7K5C - chains D and I of the 12 polymer chains in the assembly; structure by electron microscopy, 2.70 A resolution.

# Chain D
Molecule: Peptidoglycan transglycosylase gp16
Source organism: Escherichia phage T7
Notes: EC 4.2.2.-
UniProt: P03726 (EXLYS_BPT7); numbering as in UniProt (aligned over 1-1318)
Amino-acid sequence (1318 residues; each row starts with the number of its first residue):
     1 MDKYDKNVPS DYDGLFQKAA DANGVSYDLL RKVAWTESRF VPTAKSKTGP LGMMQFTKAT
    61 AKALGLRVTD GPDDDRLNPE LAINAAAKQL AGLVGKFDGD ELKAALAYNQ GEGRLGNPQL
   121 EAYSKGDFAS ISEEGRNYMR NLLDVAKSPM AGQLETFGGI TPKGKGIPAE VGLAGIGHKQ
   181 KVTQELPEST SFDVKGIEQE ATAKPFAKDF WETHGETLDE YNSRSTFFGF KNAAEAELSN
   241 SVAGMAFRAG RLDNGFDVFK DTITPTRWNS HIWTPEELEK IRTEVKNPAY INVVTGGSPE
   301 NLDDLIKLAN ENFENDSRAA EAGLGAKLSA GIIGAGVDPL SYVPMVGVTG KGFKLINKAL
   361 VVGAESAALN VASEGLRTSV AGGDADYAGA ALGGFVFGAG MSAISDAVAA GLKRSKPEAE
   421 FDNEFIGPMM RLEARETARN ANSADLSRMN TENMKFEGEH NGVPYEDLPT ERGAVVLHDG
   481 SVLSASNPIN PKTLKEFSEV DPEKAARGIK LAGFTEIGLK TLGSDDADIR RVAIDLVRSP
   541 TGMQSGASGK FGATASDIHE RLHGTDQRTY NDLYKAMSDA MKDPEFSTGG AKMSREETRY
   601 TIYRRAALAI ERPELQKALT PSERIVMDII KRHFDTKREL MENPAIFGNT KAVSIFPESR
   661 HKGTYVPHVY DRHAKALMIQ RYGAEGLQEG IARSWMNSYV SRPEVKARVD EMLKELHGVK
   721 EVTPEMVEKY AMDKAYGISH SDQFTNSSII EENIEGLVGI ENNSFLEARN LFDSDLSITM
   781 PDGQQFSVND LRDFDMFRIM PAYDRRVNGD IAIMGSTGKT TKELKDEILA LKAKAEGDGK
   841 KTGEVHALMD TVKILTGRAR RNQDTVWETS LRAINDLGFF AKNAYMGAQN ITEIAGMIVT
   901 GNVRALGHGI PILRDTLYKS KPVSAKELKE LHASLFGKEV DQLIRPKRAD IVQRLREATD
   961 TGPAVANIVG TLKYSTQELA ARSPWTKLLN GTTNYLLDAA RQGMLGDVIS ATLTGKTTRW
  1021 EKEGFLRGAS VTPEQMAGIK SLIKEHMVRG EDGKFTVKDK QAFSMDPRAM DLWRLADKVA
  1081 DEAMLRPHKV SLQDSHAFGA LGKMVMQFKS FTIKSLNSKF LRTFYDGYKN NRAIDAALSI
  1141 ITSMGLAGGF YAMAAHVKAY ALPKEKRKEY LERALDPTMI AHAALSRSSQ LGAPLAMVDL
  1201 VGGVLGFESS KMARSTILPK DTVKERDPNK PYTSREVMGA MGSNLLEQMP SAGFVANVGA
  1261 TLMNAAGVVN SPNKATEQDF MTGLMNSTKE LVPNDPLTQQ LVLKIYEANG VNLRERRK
Not modelled in the structure: 229-1318
Swiss-Prot annotation at these positions:
  - region: Arg1314 to Lys1318 (Essential for viral DNA translocation)
  - active site: Glu37
From the paper describing this entry:
  - catalytic residues: Glu37 (proposed by the authors, not directly observed)

# Chain I
Molecule: Internal virion protein gp15
Source organism: Escherichia phage T7
UniProt: P03725 (GP15_BPT7); numbering as in UniProt (aligned over 1-747)
Amino-acid sequence (747 residues; each row starts with the number of its first residue):
     1 MSKIESALQA AQPGLSRLRG GAGGMGYRAA TTQAEQPRSS LLDTIGRFAK AGADMYTAKE
    61 QRARDLADER SNEIIRKLTP EQRREALNNG TLLYQDDPYA MEALRVKTGR NAAYLVDDDV
   121 MQKIKEGVFR TREEMEEYRH SRLQEGAKVY AEQFGIDPED VDYQRGFNGD ITERNISLYG
   181 AHDNFLSQQA QKGAIMNSRV ELNGVLQDPD MLRRPDSADF FEKYIDNGLV TGAIPSDAQA
   241 TQLISQAFSD ASSRAGGADF LMRVGDKKVT LNGATTTYRE LIGEEQWNAL MVTAQRSQFE
   301 TDAKLNEQYR LKINSALNQE DPRTAWEMLQ GIKAELDKVQ PDEQMTPQRE WLISAQEQVQ
   361 NQMNAWTKAQ AKALDDSMKS MNKLDVIDKQ FQKRINGEWV STDFKDMPVN ENTGEFKHSD
   421 MVNYANKKLA EIDSMDIPDG AKDAMKLKYL QADSKDGAFR TAIGTMVTDA GQEWSAAVIN
   481 GKLPERTPAM DALRRIRNAD PQLIAALYPD QAELFLTMDM MDKQGIDPQV ILDADRLTVK
   541 RSKEQRFEDD KAFESALNAS KAPEIARMPA SLRESARKIY DSVKYRSGNE SMAMEQMTKF
   601 LKESTYTFTG DDVDGDTVGV IPKNMMQVNS DPKSWEQGRD ILEEARKGII ASNPWITNKQ
   661 LTMYSQGDSI YLMDTTGQVR VRYDKELLSK VWSENQKKLE EKAREKALAD VNKRAPIVAA
   721 TKAREAAAKR VREKRKQTPK FIYGRKE
Not modelled in the structure: 1-56, 707-747

# Interface between chain D and chain I
Residue-residue contacts (62; chain D residue first):
  Ile160(D) - Ala303(I)
  Ile160(D) - Lys304(I)
  Ile160(D) - Glu307(I)
  Thr161(D) - Ala303(I)
  Thr161(D) - Lys304(I)
  Lys163(D) - Lys304(I)
  Gly164(D) - Lys304(I)
  Ile167(D) - Glu307(I)
  Ile167(D) - Leu311(I)  hydrophobic
  Gly175(D) - Gln319(I)
  Ile176(D) - Asn318(I)
  Gly177(D) - Glu320(I)
  His178(D) - Glu320(I)
  Lys179(D) - Glu320(I)  hydrogen bond (backbone-side chain)
  Glu188(D) - Asn426(I)
  Ser189(D) - Asn426(I)
  Thr190(D) - Asn426(I)  hydrogen bond (side chain-backbone)
  Thr190(D) - Leu429(I)
  Thr190(D) - Ala430(I)
  Thr190(D) - Asp433(I)
  Ser191(D) - Leu429(I)
  Phe192(D) - Lys446(I)
  Phe192(D) - Leu450(I)  hydrophobic
  Phe192(D) - Ala462(I)  hydrophobic
  Phe192(D) - Ile463(I)  hydrophobic
  Asp193(D) - Lys446(I)  hydrogen bond (backbone-side chain)
  Val194(D) - Asp443(I)
  Val194(D) - Lys446(I)
  Val194(D) - Ile496(I)
  Lys195(D) - Asp439(I)  salt bridge
  Lys195(D) - Asp443(I)
  Gly196(D) - Arg495(I)
  Gly196(D) - Ala499(I)
  Ile197(D) - Arg495(I)  hydrogen bond (backbone-backbone)
  Ile197(D) - Asn498(I)  hydrogen bond (backbone-side chain)
  Glu198(D) - Arg495(I)  salt bridge
  Glu198(D) - Asn498(I)
  Gln199(D) - Arg494(I)
  Gln199(D) - Arg497(I)
  Gln199(D) - Asn498(I)  hydrogen bond
  Gln199(D) - Asp519(I)  hydrogen bond
  Thr202(D) - Asp522(I)  hydrogen bond
  Ala203(D) - Asp522(I)  hydrogen bond (backbone-backbone)
  Ala203(D) - Lys523(I)
  Ala203(D) - Gly525(I)
  Pro205(D) - Gln524(I)
  Pro205(D) - Gly525(I)
  Phe206(D) - Glu603(I)
  Phe206(D) - Lys623(I)
  Phe206(D) - Gln627(I)
  Phe206(D) - Pro632(I)  hydrophobic
  Phe206(D) - Trp635(I)
  Asp209(D) - Pro632(I)
  Phe210(D) - Pro632(I)
  Phe210(D) - Lys633(I)
  Thr213(D) - Asp631(I)
  Thr213(D) - Pro632(I)
  His214(D) - Asp631(I)  salt bridge
  His214(D) - Lys633(I)
  Leu218(D) - Glu603(I)
  Asp219(D) - Lys599(I)  salt bridge
  Tyr221(D) - Lys633(I)
Other interface residues (no listed pair), chain D (36 interface residues in all): Glu200, Lys204, Ala207
Other interface residues (no listed pair), chain I (42 interface residues in all): Phe459, Met466, Ser604, Asn624, Ser630, Glu636

# Overview
36 residues of chain D face 42 of chain I across their interface; the contacts include 9 hydrogen bonds and 4
salt bridges. Polar pairs include Lys195(D)-Asp439(I), Glu198(D)-Arg495(I) and His214(D)-Asp631(I). From
UniProt: active-site residue Glu37(D) on chain D. From the paper: the catalytic residue Glu37(D).
Here chain D is Peptidoglycan transglycosylase gp16 and chain I is Internal virion protein gp15, both from
Escherichia phage T7. Entry 7K5C (Structure of T7 DNA ejectosome periplasmic tunnel) was determined by
electron microscopy.
